Entry 5FQS (X-ray diffraction, 1.94 A resolution); this record covers chain A.

Chain A:
Molecule: Estrogen receptor
Source organism: Homo sapiens
Notes: fragment: ligand-binding domain
UniProt: P03372 (ESR1_HUMAN); residue numbers follow UniProt; this construct covers 307-554
Amino-acid sequence (248 residues; row label = number of the first residue in the row):
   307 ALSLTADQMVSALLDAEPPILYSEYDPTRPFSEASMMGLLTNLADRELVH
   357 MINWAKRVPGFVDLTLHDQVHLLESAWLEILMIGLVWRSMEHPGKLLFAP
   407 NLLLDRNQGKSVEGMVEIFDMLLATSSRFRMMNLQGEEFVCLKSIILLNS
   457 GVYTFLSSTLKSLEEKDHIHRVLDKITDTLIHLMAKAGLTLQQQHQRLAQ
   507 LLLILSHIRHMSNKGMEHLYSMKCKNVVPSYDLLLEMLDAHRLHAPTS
Unresolved in the structure: 338-340, 462-464, 546-554
Construct notes: engineered mutation Ser-381 (Cys in P03372), Ser-417 (Cys in P03372), Ser-536 (Leu in P03372)
Residues lining bound ligands: J0W ((E)-3-[4-(6-hydroxy-2-isobutyl-1-methyl-3,4-dihydroisoquinolin-1-yl)phenyl]prop-2-enoic acid): Met-343, Leu-346, Thr-347, Leu-349, Ala-350, Asp-351, Glu-353, Trp-383, Leu-384, Leu-387, Met-388, Leu-391, Arg-394, Phe-404, Met-421, Ile-424, Leu-428, Gly-521, His-524, Leu-525, Asn-532, Val-533, Val-534, Pro-535

Overview:
Chain A binds compound J0W.
Chain A is Estrogen receptor (Homo sapiens); the structure, Selective estrogen receptor downregulator
antagonists: Tetrahydroisoquinoline phenols 3, was determined by X-ray diffraction (same publication as 5FQP,
5FQR, 5FQT and 5FQV).
